Entry 1DAZ (X-ray diffraction, 1.55 A resolution); this record covers chains C and D.

[Chain C]
Molecule: HIV-1 protease (retropepsin)
From: Human immunodeficiency virus 1
Notes: EC 3.4.23.16
Reference sequence: P03367 (POL_HV1BR); residues 1-99 here correspond to UniProt positions 500-598 (UniProt number = residue number + 499)
Chain sequence (99 residues; row label = number of the first residue in the row):
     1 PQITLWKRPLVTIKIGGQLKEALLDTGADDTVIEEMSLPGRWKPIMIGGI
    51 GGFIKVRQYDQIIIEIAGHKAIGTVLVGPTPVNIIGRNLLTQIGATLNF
Sequence notes: engineered mutation Lys7 (Gln75 in P03367), Ile33 (Leu91 in P03367), Ile45 (Lys103 in P03367), Ile63 (Leu131 in P03367), Ala67 (Cys135 in P03367), Ala95 (Cys163 in P03367)
Ligand contacts: Inhibitor analogues of CA-p2 (0Q4; N-[(2R)-2-({N~5~-[amino(iminio)methyl]-L-ornithyl-L-valyl}amino)-4-methylpentyl]-L-phenylalanyl-L-alpha-glutamyl-L-alanyl-L-norleucinamide): Arg8, Leu23, Asp25, Gly27, Ala28, Asp29, Asp30, Val32, Ile45, Met46, Ile47, Gly48, Gly49, Ile50, Phe53, Gln58, Leu76, Pro81, Val82, Ile84

[Chain D]
Molecule: HIV-1 protease (retropepsin)
From: Human immunodeficiency virus 1
Notes: EC 3.4.23.16
Reference sequence: P03367 (POL_HV1BR); residues 101-199 here correspond to UniProt positions 500-598 (UniProt number = residue number + 399)
Chain sequence (99 residues; each row starts with the number of its first residue):
   101 PQITLWKRPLVTIKIGGQLKEALLDTGADDTVIEEMSLPGRWKPIMIGGI
   151 GGFIKVRQYDQIIIEIAGHKAIGTVLVGPTPVNIIGRNLLTQIGATLNF
Sequence notes: engineered mutation Lys107 (Gln75 in P03367), Ile133 (Leu91 in P03367), Ile145 (Lys103 in P03367), Ile163 (Leu131 in P03367), Ala167 (Cys135 in P03367), Ala195 (Cys163 in P03367)
Ligand contacts: Inhibitor analogues of CA-p2 (0Q4; N-[(2R)-2-({N~5~-[amino(iminio)methyl]-L-ornithyl-L-valyl}amino)-4-methylpentyl]-L-phenylalanyl-L-alpha-glutamyl-L-alanyl-L-norleucinamide): Arg108, Leu123, Asp125, Gly127, Ala128, Asp129, Asp130, Val132, Ile145, Met146, Ile147, Gly148, Gly149, Ile150, Phe153, Gln158, Leu176, Pro181, Val182, Ile184

[How chain C and chain D interact]
Residue-residue contacts (97; chain C residue first):
  Pro1(C) with Leu197(D); Asn198(D); Phe199(D), hydrogen bond (backbone-backbone)
  Gln2(C) with Thr196(D); Leu197(D); Asn198(D), hydrogen bond
  Ile3(C) with Thr196(D); Leu197(D), hydrogen bond (backbone-backbone); Phe199(D), hydrophobic
  Leu5(C) with Thr126(D); Arg187(D), hydrogen bond (backbone-side chain); Leu190(D), hydrophobic; Thr191(D); Ala195(D)
  Trp6(C) with Arg187(D), hydrogen bond (backbone-side chain); Thr191(D)
  Lys7(C) with Arg187(D)
  Arg8(C) with Asp129(D), salt bridge; Arg187(D)
  Pro9(C) with Thr126(D); Arg187(D); Leu197(D), hydrophobic
  Leu23(C) with Gly127(D)
  Leu24(C) with Thr126(D), hydrogen bond (backbone-side chain); Leu197(D), hydrophobic
  Asp25(C) with Asp125(D); Thr126(D); Gly127(D), hydrogen bond (side chain-backbone)
  Thr26(C) with Leu105(D); Pro109(D); Leu124(D), hydrogen bond (side chain-backbone); Asp125(D); Thr126(D), hydrogen bond (backbone-side chain); Leu197(D)
  Gly27(C) with Leu123(D); Asp125(D), hydrogen bond (backbone-side chain)
  Asp29(C) with Arg108(D), salt bridge
  Gly48(C) with Ile150(D)
  Gly49(C) with Ile150(D); Pro181(D)
  Ile50(C) with Gly149(D); Ile150(D), hydrogen bond (backbone-backbone); Gly151(D), hydrogen bond (backbone-backbone); Gly152(D), hydrogen bond (backbone-backbone); Ile154(D), hydrophobic; Thr180(D); Pro181(D)
  Gly51(C) with Gly151(D); Gly152(D); Ile154(D)
  Gly52(C) with Gly151(D)
  Ile54(C) with Ile150(D)
  Ala67(C) with Phe199(D), hydrophobic
  His69(C) with Phe199(D)
  Thr80(C) with Ile150(D)
  Pro81(C) with Ile150(D)
  Ile84(C) with Ile150(D), hydrophobic
  Arg87(C) with Leu105(D), hydrogen bond (side chain-backbone); Trp106(D), hydrogen bond (side chain-backbone); Lys107(D); Arg108(D); Pro109(D)
  Leu90(C) with Leu105(D), hydrophobic
  Thr91(C) with Leu105(D); Trp106(D)
  Ile93(C) with Phe199(D)
  Gly94(C) with Asn198(D); Phe199(D)
  Ala95(C) with Leu105(D); Asn198(D); Phe199(D), hydrophobic
  Thr96(C) with Gln102(D), hydrogen bond; Ile103(D); Thr104(D); Thr196(D); Leu197(D); Asn198(D), hydrogen bond (backbone-backbone)
  Leu97(C) with Pro101(D); Gln102(D); Ile103(D), hydrogen bond (backbone-backbone); Leu124(D), hydrophobic; Thr126(D); Thr196(D); Leu197(D), hydrophobic
  Asn98(C) with Pro101(D); Gln102(D), hydrogen bond; Gly194(D); Ala195(D); Thr196(D), hydrogen bond (backbone-backbone); Asn198(D), hydrogen bond
  Phe99(C) with Pro101(D), hydrogen bond (backbone-backbone); Ile103(D), hydrophobic; Leu124(D), hydrophobic; His169(D); Ile193(D); Gly194(D); Ala195(D), hydrophobic
Interface residues without a listed pair, chain C (37 interface residues in all): Thr4, Phe53
Interface residues without a listed pair, chain D (36 interface residues in all): Gly148, Phe153, Ala167

[In short]
The interface between chain C and chain D involves 37 residues on one side and 36 on the other, with 22
hydrogen bonds and 2 salt bridges. Among the polar pairs are Arg8(C)-Asp129(D), Asp29(C)-Arg108(D) and
Gln2(C)-Asn198(D).
Chain C and chain D are both HIV-1 protease (retropepsin) (Human immunodeficiency virus 1); the structure,
Structural and kinetic analysis of drug resistant mutants of HIV-1 protease, was determined by X-ray
diffraction (same publication as 1DW6 and 1EBK).
